PDB entry 3SDA | X-ray diffraction, 2.80 A resolution | chains C and D of the 4 polymer chains in the assembly

== Chain C ==
Protein: NKT TCR Valpha14 chain
From: Mus musculus , Homo sapiens
Amino-acid sequence (207 residues; row label = number of the first residue in the row; note: 3 numbers in that range are skipped by the numbering (no residue carries them; nothing is unmodelled there)):
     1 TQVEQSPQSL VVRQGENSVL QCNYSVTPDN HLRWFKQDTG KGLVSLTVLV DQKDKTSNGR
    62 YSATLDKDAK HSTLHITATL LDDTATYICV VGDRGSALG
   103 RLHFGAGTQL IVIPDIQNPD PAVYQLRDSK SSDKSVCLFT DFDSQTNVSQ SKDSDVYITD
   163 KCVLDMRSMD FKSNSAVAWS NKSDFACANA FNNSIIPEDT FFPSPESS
Unresolved in the structure: 183-187, 205-210
Residues lining bound ligands: GCY (N-[(2S,3R)-1-(beta-D-galactopyranosyloxy)-3-hydroxyoctadec-4-en-2-yl]tetracosanamide): Pro28, Asp29, Asn30, Arg95, Gly96
What the authors report for this chain:
  - binding site for GCY: Asn30

== Chain D ==
Protein: NKT TCR autoreactive-Vbeta6 chain
From: Mus musculus , Homo sapiens
Amino-acid sequence (245 residues; each row starts with the number of its first residue; note: 4 numbers in that range are skipped by the numbering (no residue carries them; nothing is unmodelled there); numbers below 1 keep their minus sign (His-1 is residue -1)):
    -1 HMGGIITQTP KFLIGQEGQK LTLKCQQNFN HDTMYWYRQD SGKGLRLIYY SYGAGSTEKG
    59 DLSEGYDASR EKKSSFSLTV TSAQKNEMAV FLCASGSLLD VR
   105 EVFFGKGTRL TVVEDLKNVF PPEVAVFEPS EAEISHTQKA TLVCLATGFY PDHVELSWWV
   165 NGKEVHSGVC TDPQPLKEQP ALNDSRYALS SRLRVSATFW QNPRNHFRCQ VQFYGLSEND
   225 EWTQDRAKPV TQIVSAEAWG RAD
Unresolved in the structure: -1 to 0, 244-247
Disulfide bonds: Cys23-Cys91, Cys148-Cys213

== How chain C and chain D interact ==
Disulfides between the chains: Cys164(C)-Cys174(D)
Residue-residue contacts (71):
  His31(C) with Val99(D)
  Arg33(C) with Arg100(D), hydrogen bond (side chain-backbone)
  Phe35(C) with Phe108(D), hydrophobic
  Gln37(C) with Gln37(D), hydrogen bond
  Lys41(C) with Lys110(D)
  Gly42(C) with Gly109(D); Lys110(D)
  Leu43(C) with Phe108(D)
  Val50(C) with Arg100(D)
  Gly96(C) with Val99(D)
  Ser97(C) with Val99(D)
  Ala98(C) with Ser95(D); Leu96(D); Val99(D)
  Arg103(C) with Tyr48(D), hydrogen bond
  Phe106(C) with Tyr35(D), hydrophobic; Leu43(D), hydrophobic
  Gly107(C) with Gly42(D)
  Ala108(C) with Gly40(D); Gly42(D)
  Asp122(C) with His140(D), salt bridge
  Tyr126(C) with Ser134(D); Ala136(D); Glu137(D); Thr141(D)
  Gln127(C) with Ser134(D), hydrogen bond (backbone-side chain)
  Leu128(C) with Phe131(D); Glu132(D); Pro133(D), hydrophobic; Ser134(D); Thr145(D)
  Arg129(C) with Phe131(D); Glu132(D), hydrogen bond (backbone-backbone)
  Asp130(C) with Val130(D); Phe131(D)
  Ser131(C) with Val130(D), hydrogen bond (backbone-backbone); Glu132(D)
  Lys132(C) with Glu241(D)
  Lys136(C) with Phe131(D)
  Ser137(C) with Phe131(D)
  Val138(C) with Phe131(D)
  Thr142(C) with Arg198(D)
  Asp143(C) with Arg198(D), salt bridge
  Tyr159(C) with Glu182(D), hydrogen bond (side chain-backbone)
  Ile160(C) with Leu180(D)
  Thr161(C) with Asp176(D); Ser194(D); Arg196(D), hydrogen bond
  Asp162(C) with Asp176(D); Arg196(D), hydrogen bond (backbone-side chain)
  Cys164(C) with Cys174(D), disulfide; Thr175(D), hydrogen bond (side chain-backbone); Asp176(D); Arg196(D)
  Val165(C) with Cys174(D), hydrogen bond (backbone-side chain)
  Leu166(C) with Gly172(D); Val173(D); Cys174(D); Arg198(D)
  Asp167(C) with Ser171(D); Gly172(D), hydrogen bond (backbone-backbone)
  Met168(C) with Arg198(D); Val199(D), hydrophobic; Ser200(D)
  Arg169(C) with Ser171(D)
  Met171(C) with Lys143(D), hydrogen bond
  Phe173(C) with Lys143(D); Arg198(D)
  Ser175(C) with Arg198(D), hydrogen bond
  Ser177(C) with Arg196(D), hydrogen bond
  Phe203(C) with His140(D)
Interface residues without a listed pair, chain C (52 interface residues in all): Gly40, Val48, Arg95, Leu99, Leu104, Leu140, Ala178, Val179, Trp181
Interface residues without a listed pair, chain D (49 interface residues in all): Lys41, Leu45, Tyr50, Asp59, Leu90, Val106, Ala129, Val147, Leu149, His170, Ala192

== In short ==
The interface between chain C and chain D involves 52 residues on one side and 49 on the other, with 1
disulfide bond, 15 hydrogen bonds and 2 salt bridges. Polar pairs include Asp122(C)-His140(D),
Asp143(C)-Arg198(D) and Arg33(C)-Arg100(D). Bound to chain C: compound GCY. From the paper: a binding site for
GCY at Asn30(C).
Here chain C is NKT TCR Valpha14 chain and chain D is NKT TCR autoreactive-Vbeta6 chain, both from Mus
musculus , Homo sapiens. Entry 3SDA (Crystal structure of autoreactive-Valpha14-Vbeta6 NKT TCR in complex with
CD1d-beta-galactosylceramide) was determined by X-ray diffraction (same publication as 3SCM, 3SDC, 3SDD and
3SDX).
